PDB entry 4WFX | X-ray diffraction, 1.81 A resolution | chain A

[Chain A]
Name: RNA-directed RNA polymerase
Source organism: Coxsackievirus B3
Notes: EC 2.7.7.48
Reference sequence: P03313 (POLG_CXB3N); residues 1-462 here correspond to UniProt positions 1724-2185 (UniProt number = residue number + 1723)
Sequence (462 residues; row label = number of the first residue in the row):
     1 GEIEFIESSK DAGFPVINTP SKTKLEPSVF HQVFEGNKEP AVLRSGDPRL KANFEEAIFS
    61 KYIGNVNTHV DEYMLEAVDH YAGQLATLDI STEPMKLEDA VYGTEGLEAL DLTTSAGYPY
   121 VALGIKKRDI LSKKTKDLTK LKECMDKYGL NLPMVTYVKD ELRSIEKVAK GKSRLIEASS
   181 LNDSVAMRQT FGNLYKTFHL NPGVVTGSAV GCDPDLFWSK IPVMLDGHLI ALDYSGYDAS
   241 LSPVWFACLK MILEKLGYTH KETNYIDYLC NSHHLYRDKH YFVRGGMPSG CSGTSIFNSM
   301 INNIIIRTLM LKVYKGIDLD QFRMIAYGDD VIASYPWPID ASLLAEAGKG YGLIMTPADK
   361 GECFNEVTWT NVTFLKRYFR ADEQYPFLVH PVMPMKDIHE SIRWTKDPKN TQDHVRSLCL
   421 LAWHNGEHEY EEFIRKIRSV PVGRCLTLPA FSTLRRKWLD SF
Construct notes: engineered mutation L232 (Phe1955 in P03313); conflict I252 (Leu1975 in P03313); variant V372 (Ala2095 in P03313)
Ion coordination: Na+ site 1: L269, C270, S272, G285, G286; Na+ site 2 near D330 (its only coordinating residue here); Na+ site 3 near I339 (its only coordinating residue here); Na+ site 4: D359, E362, F364
Curated features (UniProtKB/Swiss-Prot):
  - binding site (Mg(2+)): D233, D329
Reported in the primary citation:
  - conformationally variable residues (loop rearrangement, side-chain flip): T356 to N365
  - contacts within the chain: P357-K360
  - Na+ coordination: D330
  - catalytic residues: K360 (citing earlier work)
  - mutagenesis - K360R: abolished growth (citing earlier work)
  - mutagenesis - G64S: decreased catalytic activity
  - mutagenesis - G64S: decreased stability
  - mutagenesis - Y268H (>2,000 min): increased stability
  - mutagenesis - G64S (100-fold): decreased growth (citing earlier work)
  - mutagenesis - I176V/I230F, I176V, I230F, A239G: increased catalytic activity

[Overview]
The Na+ site 1 is built by L269, C270, S272, G285 and G286. D359, E362 and F364 coordinate Na+ site 4. UniProt
lists Mg2+-binding residues D233 and D329. From the paper: the catalytic residue K360; I176V/I230F, I176V and
I230F, among others, increase catalytic activity; 7 substitutions were tested in all.
Chain A is RNA-directed RNA polymerase (Coxsackievirus B3); the structure, Coxsackievirus B3 Polymerase -
F232L Mutant - NaCl Crystal Form, was determined by X-ray diffraction together with 4WFY and 4WFZ from the
same study.
